7P9B - chains A and D of the 10 polymer chains in the assembly; structure by electron microscopy, 2.45 A resolution.

# Chain A (and D)
Name: Biodegradative arginine decarboxylase
Organism: Providencia stuartii
Notes: EC 4.1.1.19; chain D of this document is another copy of the same molecule, construct and numbering; everything in this record applies to it too
Reference sequence: A0A379GV98 (A0A379GV98_PROST); residue numbers follow UniProt; this construct covers 1-758
Chain sequence (758 residues; numbered 1 to 758; the number before each row is that of its first residue):
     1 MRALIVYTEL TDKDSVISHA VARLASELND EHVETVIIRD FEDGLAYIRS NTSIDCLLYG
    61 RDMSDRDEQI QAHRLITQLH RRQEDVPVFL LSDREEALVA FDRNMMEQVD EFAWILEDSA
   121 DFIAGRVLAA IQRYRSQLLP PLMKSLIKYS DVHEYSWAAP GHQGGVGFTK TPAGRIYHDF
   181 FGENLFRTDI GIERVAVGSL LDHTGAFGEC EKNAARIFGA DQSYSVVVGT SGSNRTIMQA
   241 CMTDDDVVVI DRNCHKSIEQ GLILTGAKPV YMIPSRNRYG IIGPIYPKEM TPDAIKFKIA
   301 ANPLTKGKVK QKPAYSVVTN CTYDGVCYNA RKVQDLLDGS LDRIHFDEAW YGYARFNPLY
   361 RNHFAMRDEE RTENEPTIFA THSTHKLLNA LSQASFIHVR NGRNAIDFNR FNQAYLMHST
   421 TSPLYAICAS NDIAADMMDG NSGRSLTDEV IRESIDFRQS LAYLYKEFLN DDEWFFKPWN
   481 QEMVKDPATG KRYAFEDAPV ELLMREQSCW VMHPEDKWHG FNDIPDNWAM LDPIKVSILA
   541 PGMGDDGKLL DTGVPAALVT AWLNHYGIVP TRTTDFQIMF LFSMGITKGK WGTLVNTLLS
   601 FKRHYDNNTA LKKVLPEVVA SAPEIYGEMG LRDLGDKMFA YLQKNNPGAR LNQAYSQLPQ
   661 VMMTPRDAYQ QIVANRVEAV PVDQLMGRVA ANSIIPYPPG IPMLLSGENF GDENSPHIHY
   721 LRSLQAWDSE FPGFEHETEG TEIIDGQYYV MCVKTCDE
Unresolved in the structure: 756-758
Modified positions: K386 ((2S)-2-amino-6-[[3-hydroxy-2-methyl-5-(phosphonooxymethyl)pyridin-4-yl]methylideneamino]hexanoic acid; LLP)

# Interface between chain A and chain D
Pairs across the interface (4):
  F122(A) - V166(D)  hydrophobic
  F122(A) - T169(D)
  V166(A) - F122(D)  hydrophobic
  T169(A) - F122(D)
Also at the interface, not in a pair above, chain A (4 interface residues in all): K170
Also at the interface, not in a pair above, chain D (4 interface residues in all): K170

# In short
Chain A and chain D each contribute 4 residues to their interface.
Chain A and chain D are both Biodegradative arginine decarboxylase (Providencia stuartii); the structure,
Providencia stuartii Arginine decarboxylase (Adc), decamer structure, was determined by electron microscopy,
deposited together with 7PK6.
